PDB entry 3ZZZ | X-ray diffraction, 1.55 A resolution | chains A and C

Chain A:
Molecule: Polypyrimidine tract-binding protein 1
Organism: Homo sapiens
Notes: fragment: rna recognition motif 2, residues 156-285
UniProt: P26599 (PTBP1_HUMAN); residue numbers follow UniProt; this construct covers 156-285
Sequence (130 residues; each row starts with the number of its first residue):
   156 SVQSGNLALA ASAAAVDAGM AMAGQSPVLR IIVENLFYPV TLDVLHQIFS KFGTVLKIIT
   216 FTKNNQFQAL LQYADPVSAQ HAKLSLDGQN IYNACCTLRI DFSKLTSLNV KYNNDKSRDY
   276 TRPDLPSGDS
Unresolved in the structure: 156-179, 285
Disulfide bonds: C250-C251
UniProt features mapped onto this chain:
  - cross-link: K218 (Glycyl lysine isopeptide (Lys-Gly) (interchain with G-Cter in SUMO2))
Reported in the primary citation:
  - mutagenesis - Y247Q: unchanged binding to RNA
  - mutagenesis - K271A: decreased binding to RNA
  - mutagenesis - K271A: unchanged binding to Raver1

Chain C:
Molecule: Ribonucleoprotein ptb-binding 1
Organism: Mus musculus
Notes: fragment: motif pri4, residues 680-692
UniProt: Q9CW46 (RAVR1_MOUSE); numbering as in UniProt (aligned over 680-692)
Sequence (16 residues; each row starts with the number of its first residue):
   677 GAMGSSEGLL GLGPGP
Unresolved in the structure: 677-681, 689-692
Differences from the reference sequence: expression tag (677-679)

Interface between chain A and chain C:
Pairs across the interface - 22 pairs, chain A then chain C:
  Y193(A) - L688(C)  hydrophobic
  V199(A) - L686(C)  hydrophobic
  Q202(A) - L686(C)
  I203(A) - L685(C)  hydrophobic
  I203(A) - L686(C)  hydrophobic
  L241(A) - L685(C)  hydrophobic
  Q244(A) - L685(C)
  N245(A) - S682(C)  hydrogen bond (side chain-backbone)
  N245(A) - E683(C)
  N245(A) - G684(C)
  N245(A) - L685(C)  hydrogen bond (backbone-backbone)
  I246(A) - G684(C)
  I246(A) - L685(C)  hydrogen bond (backbone-backbone)
  I246(A) - L686(C)  hydrogen bond (backbone-backbone)
  Y247(A) - G684(C)
  Y247(A) - L686(C)
  Y247(A) - G687(C)
  Y247(A) - L688(C)  hydrophobic
  N248(A) - S682(C)
  N248(A) - E683(C)
  N248(A) - G684(C)  hydrogen bond (side chain-backbone)
  A249(A) - S682(C)  hydrogen bond (backbone-backbone)
Other interface residues (no listed pair), chain A (12 interface residues in all): L253
The authors on this interface:
  - interface residues, chain A: Y193(A), Y247(A)
  - hot spots on chain A (mutagenesis) - Y247Q: abolished binding to Raver1

Overview:
Chain A and chain C form an interface of 12 and 7 residues respectively, with 6 hydrogen bonds. Polar contacts
include N245(A)-S682(C), N248(A)-G684(C) and N245(A)-L685(C). From the paper: K271A of chain A reduces binding
to RNA; interface residues Y193(A) and Y247(A).
Chain A is Polypyrimidine tract-binding protein 1 (Homo sapiens) and chain C is Ribonucleoprotein ptb-binding
1 (Mus musculus); the structure, Crystal structure of a Raver1 PRI4 peptide in complex with polypyrimidine
tract binding protein RRM2, was determined by X-ray diffraction (same publication as 3ZZY).
